Entry 3M81 (X-ray diffraction, 2.50 A resolution); this record covers chains B and C of the 6 polymer chains in the assembly.

[Chain B (and C)]
Molecule: Acetyl xylan esterase
From: Thermotoga maritima
Notes: chain C of this document is another copy of the same molecule, construct and numbering; everything in this record applies to it too
UniProt: Q9WXT2 (Q9WXT2_THEMA); residues 1-325 here = UniProt positions 1-325
Amino-acid sequence (337 residues; row label = number of the first residue in the row; numbers below 1 keep their minus sign (Met-11 is residue -11)):
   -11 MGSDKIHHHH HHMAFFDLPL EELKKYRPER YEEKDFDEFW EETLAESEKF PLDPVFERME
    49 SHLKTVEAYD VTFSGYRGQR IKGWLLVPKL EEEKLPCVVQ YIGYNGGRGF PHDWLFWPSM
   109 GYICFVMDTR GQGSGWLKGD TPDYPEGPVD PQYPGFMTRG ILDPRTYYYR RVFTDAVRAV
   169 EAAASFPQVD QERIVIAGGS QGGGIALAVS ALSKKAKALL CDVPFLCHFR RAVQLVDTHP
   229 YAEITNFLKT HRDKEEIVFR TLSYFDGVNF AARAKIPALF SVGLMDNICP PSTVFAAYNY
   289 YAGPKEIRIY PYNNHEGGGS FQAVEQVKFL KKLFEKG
Disordered / not traced: -11 to 2, 325
Differences from the reference sequence: expression tag (-11 to 0)
Bound ions: Ca2+: Lys22, Glu26
Reported in the primary citation:
  - catalytic residues: Tyr92, Ser188, Gln189, Asp274, His303
  - binding site for chloride ion: Tyr92, Gln189

[Chain B / chain C interface]
Pairs across the interface (22; chain B residue first):
  Phe3(B) with Gln222(C), hydrogen bond (backbone-backbone)
  Met273(B) with Val221(C)
  Tyr298(B) with Arg240(C)
  Pro299(B) with Glu243(C)
  Tyr300(B) with Arg218(C), hydrogen bond; Val221(C), hydrophobic; Gln222(C), hydrogen bond; Leu236(C), hydrophobic; Lys237(C), hydrogen bond (backbone-side chain); Glu243(C); Phe247(C)
  Asn301(B) with Lys237(C), hydrogen bond (side chain-backbone); Arg240(C), hydrogen bond
  Asn302(B) with Lys237(C), hydrogen bond
  Glu304(B) with Lys237(C); Arg240(C)
  Gly305(B) with Arg240(C), hydrogen bond (backbone-side chain)
  Gly306(B) with Arg240(C), hydrogen bond (backbone-side chain)
  Gly307(B) with Arg240(C)
  Phe309(B) with Thr238(C); Arg240(C); Asp241(C)
Interface residues without a listed pair, chain C (11 interface residues in all): Thr233

[In short]
12 residues of chain B and 11 residues of chain C are in contact; the contacts include 9 hydrogen bonds. Polar
pairs include Tyr300(B)-Arg218(C), Tyr300(B)-Gln222(C) and Tyr300(B)-Lys237(C). Lys22(B) and Glu26(B) form the
Ca2+ site. The paper reports catalytic residues Tyr92(B), Ser188(B) and Gln189(B) among others; a binding site
for chloride ion at Tyr92(B) and Gln189(B).
Both chains are Acetyl xylan esterase (Thermotoga maritima). Entry 3M81 (Crystal structure of Acetyl xylan
esterase (TM0077) from THERMOTOGA MARITIMA at 2.50 A resolution (native apo ...) was determined by X-ray
diffraction, deposited together with 3M82, 3M83 and 1VLQ.
